6TZC - chains B and C of the 3 polymer chains in the assembly; structure by X-ray diffraction, 2.41 A resolution.

[Chain B]
Molecule: Apoptosis regulator Bcl-2 homolog
Organism: African swine fever virus (strain Badajoz 1971 Vero-adapted)
Reference sequence: P42485 (ARBH_ASFB7); residues 1-148 here = UniProt positions 1-148
Amino-acid sequence (154 residues; numbered 1 to 154; the number before each row is that of its first residue):
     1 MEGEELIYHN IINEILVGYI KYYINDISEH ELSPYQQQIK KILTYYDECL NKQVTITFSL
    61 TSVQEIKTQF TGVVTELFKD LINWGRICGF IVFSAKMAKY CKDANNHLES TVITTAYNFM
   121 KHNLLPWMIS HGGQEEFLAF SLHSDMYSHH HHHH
Unresolved in the structure: 1-2, 147-154
Differences from the reference sequence: expression tag (149-154)
UniProt features mapped onto this chain:
  - motif: E76 to A95 (BH1), P126 to S141 (BH2)
  - mutagenesis: G85 (G85A: Complete loss of apoptosis suppression)
What the authors report for this chain:
  - mutagenesis - V73Y/G89Y: abolished binding to Beclin-1 (chain C)
  - mutagenesis - V73Y/G89Y: unchanged stability

[Chain C]
Molecule: Beclin-1
Notes: fragment: BH3 motif, residues 103-128
Reference sequence: Q4A1L5 (BECN1_PIG); residues 103-128 here = UniProt positions 103-128
Amino-acid sequence (26 residues; numbered 103 to 128; the number before each row is that of its first residue):
   103 DGGTMENLSR RLKVTGDLFD IMSGQT
Unresolved in the structure: 103-105, 126-128
UniProt features mapped onto this chain:
  - motif: T106 to S125 (BH3)
  - modified residue: T117 (Phosphothreonine)

[Interface between chain B and chain C]
Residue-residue contacts (34; chain B residue first):
  I42(B) - F121(C)  hydrophobic
  Y45(B) - F121(C)  hydrophobic
  Y46(B) - L114(C)  hydrogen bond (side chain-backbone)
  Y46(B) - T117(C)
  Y46(B) - G118(C)
  Y46(B) - F121(C)  hydrophobic
  L50(B) - L114(C)  hydrophobic
  Q53(B) - R113(C)  hydrogen bond
  Q53(B) - T117(C)
  V54(B) - R113(C)
  I56(B) - L110(C)  hydrophobic
  V73(B) - M107(C)  hydrophobic
  V73(B) - S111(C)
  V73(B) - L114(C)  hydrophobic
  E76(B) - S111(C)
  E76(B) - K115(C)  salt bridge
  L77(B) - L114(C)
  L77(B) - K115(C)
  D80(B) - K115(C)
  N83(B) - D119(C)  hydrogen bond
  N83(B) - D122(C)
  W84(B) - D122(C)  hydrogen bond (backbone-side chain)
  G85(B) - G118(C)
  G85(B) - D122(C)
  R86(B) - K115(C)
  R86(B) - G118(C)
  R86(B) - D119(C)  salt bridge
  G89(B) - L114(C)
  F93(B) - L110(C)  hydrophobic
  F93(B) - L114(C)  hydrophobic
  F140(B) - F121(C)
  F140(B) - D122(C)
  F140(B) - S125(C)
  S144(B) - S125(C)
Interface residues without a listed pair, chain B (22 interface residues in all): C49, Q69, H143
Interface residues without a listed pair, chain C (13 interface residues in all): N109
Interface features reported in the paper:
  - pairs named by the authors: Y46(B)-L114(C) (hydrogen bond), E76(B)-K115(C) (salt bridge), D80(B)-K115(C), N83(B)-D119(C) (hydrogen bond), G85(B)-D122(C) (hydrogen bond), R86(B)-D119(C) (salt bridge)
  - interface residues, chain C: L110(C), L114(C), T117(C), F121(C)

[Summary]
22 residues of chain B face 13 of chain C across their interface; the contacts include 4 hydrogen bonds and 2
salt bridges. Polar contacts include E76(B)-K115(C), R86(B)-D119(C) and Y46(B)-L114(C). The authors report
hydrogen bonds between Y46(B) and L114(C), N83(B) and D119(C) and G85(B) and D122(C); salt bridges between
E76(B) and K115(C) and R86(B) and D119(C); a contact between D80(B) and K115(C). The paper reports that
V73Y/G89Y of chain B abolish binding to Beclin-1 (chain C); interface residues L110(C), L114(C) and T117(C)
among others.
Chain B is Apoptosis regulator Bcl-2 homolog (African swine fever virus (strain Badajoz 1971 Vero-adapted))
and chain C is Beclin-1; the structure, Crystal Structure of African Swine Fever Virus A179L with the
Autophagy Regulator Beclin, was determined by X-ray diffraction.
